Entry 2CV5 (X-ray diffraction, 2.50 A resolution); this record covers chains J and D of the 10 polymer chains in the assembly.

[Chain J]
Molecule: 146-nt DNA strand
Sequence (146 nucleotides; each row starts with the number of its first residue):
   147 ATCAATATCC ACCTGCAGAT TCTACCAAAA GTGTATTTGG AAACTGCTCC ATCAAAAGGC
   207 ATGTTCAGCT GAATTCAGCT GAACATGCCT TTTGATGGAG CAGTTTCCAA ATACACTTTT
   267 GGTAGAATCT GCAGGTGGAT ATTGAT
Bound ions: Mn2+ site 1 near DG185 (its only coordinating residue here); Mn2+ site 2 near DG217 (its only coordinating residue here); Mn2+ site 3 near DG267 (its only coordinating residue here); Mn2+ site 4 near DG280 (its only coordinating residue here)

[Chain D]
Protein: Histone H2B K
From: Homo sapiens
Reference sequence: O60814 (H2BK_HUMAN); residues -3 to 122 here correspond to UniProt positions 0-125 (UniProt number = residue number + 3)
Chain sequence (126 residues; row label = number of the first residue in the row; numbers below 1 keep their minus sign (Met-3 is residue -3)):
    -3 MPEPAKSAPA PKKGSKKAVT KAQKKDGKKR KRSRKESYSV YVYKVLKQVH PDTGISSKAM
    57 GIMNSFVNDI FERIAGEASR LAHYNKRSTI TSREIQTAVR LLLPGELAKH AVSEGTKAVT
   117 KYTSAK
Disordered / not traced: -3 to 26
Swiss-Prot annotation at these positions:
  - modified residue: Lys9 (N6-(beta-hydroxybutyryl)lysine), Lys13 (N6-acetyllysine), Lys21 (N6-(2-hydroxyisobutyryl)lysine)
Bound ions: Mn2+: Val45 (shared with 1 residue of chain E)
From the paper describing this entry:
  - Mn2+ coordination: Val45

[Chain J / chain D interface]
Pairs across the interface (11; chain J residue first):
  DC193(J) - Lys27(D)  phosphate contact
  DG268(J) - Tyr37(D)  hydrogen bond to the phosphate
  DT269(J) - Arg30(D)  sugar contact
  DT269(J) - Lys31(D)  sugar contact
  DT269(J) - Glu32(D)  phosphate contact
  DT269(J) - Ser33(D)  hydrogen bond to the phosphate
  DT269(J) - Val36(D)  phosphate contact
  DA270(J) - Arg28(D)  hydrogen bond to the phosphate
  DA270(J) - Arg30(D)  phosphate contact
  DA270(J) - Lys31(D)  hydrogen bond to the phosphate
  DG271(J) - Arg28(D)  salt bridge to the phosphate
Other interface residues (no listed pair), chain J (6 interface residues in all): DG192
Other interface residues (no listed pair), chain D (9 interface residues in all): Ser29

[Overview]
The interface between chain J and chain D involves 6 residues on one side and 9 on the other, with 4 hydrogen
bonds and 1 salt bridge. Polar pairs include DG268(J)-Tyr37(D), DT269(J)-Ser33(D) and DA270(J)-Arg28(D). From
the paper: Mn2+ coordination by Val45(D).
Chain J is a 146-nt DNA strand and chain D is Histone H2B K (Homo sapiens); the structure, Crystal structure
of human nucleosome core particle, was determined by X-ray diffraction.
